Entry 8RCF (electron microscopy, 3.40 A resolution); this record covers chains A and I of the 10 polymer chains in the assembly.

Chain A:
Protein: DNA repair protein RAD51 homolog 1
Source organism: Homo sapiens
UniProt: Q06609 (RAD51_HUMAN); residue numbers follow UniProt; this construct covers 1-339
Amino-acid sequence (339 residues; row label = number of the first residue in the row):
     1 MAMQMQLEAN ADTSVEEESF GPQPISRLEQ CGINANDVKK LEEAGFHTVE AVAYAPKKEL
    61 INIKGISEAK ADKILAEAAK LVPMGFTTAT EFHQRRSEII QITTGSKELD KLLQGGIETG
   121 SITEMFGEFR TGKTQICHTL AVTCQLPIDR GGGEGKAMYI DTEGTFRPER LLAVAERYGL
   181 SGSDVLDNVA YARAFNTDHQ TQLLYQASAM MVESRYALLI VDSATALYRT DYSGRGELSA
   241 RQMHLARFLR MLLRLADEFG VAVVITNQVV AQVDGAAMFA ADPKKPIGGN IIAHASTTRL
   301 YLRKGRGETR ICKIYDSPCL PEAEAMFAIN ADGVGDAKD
Disordered / not traced: 1-20, 275-282
Metal / ion sites: Ca2+ site 1: Thr-134 (together with ATP); Ca2+ site 2: Ala-293, His-294, Ser-296, Asp-316 (together with ATP)
Small-molecule neighbours:
  - ATP (adenosine-5'-triphosphate), molecule 1: Glu-128, Phe-129, Arg-130, Thr-131, Gly-132, Lys-133, Thr-134, Gln-135, Glu-163, Arg-170, Arg-310, Ile-329, Asn-330, Ala-331
  - ATP, molecule 2: Ala-293, His-294, Ser-296, Ile-314, Tyr-315, Asp-316, Ser-317, Pro-318, Cys-319, Leu-320, Pro-321, Glu-322

Chain I:
Molecule: 23-nt DNA strand
Sequence (23 nucleotides; row label = number of the first residue in the row):
     1 TGXTGXTGXT GXTGXTGXTG XTG
Modified positions: 3DR (1',2'-dideoxyribofuranose-5'-phosphate) at position 3, 3DR (1',2'-dideoxyribofuranose-5'-phosphate) at position 6, 3DR (1',2'-dideoxyribofuranose-5'-phosphate) at position 9, 3DR (1',2'-dideoxyribofuranose-5'-phosphate) at position 12, 3DR (1',2'-dideoxyribofuranose-5'-phosphate) at position 15, 3DR (1',2'-dideoxyribofuranose-5'-phosphate) at position 18, 3DR (1',2'-dideoxyribofuranose-5'-phosphate) at position 21

Interface between chain A and chain I:
Pairs across the interface - 14 pairs, chain A then chain I:
  Leu-238(A) / 3DR_21(I)  sugar contact
  Leu-238(A) / DT22(I)  sugar contact
  Ser-239(A) / DG20(I)  base contact
  Arg-241(A) / DT22(I)  hydrogen bond to the phosphate
  Arg-241(A) / DG23(I)  salt bridge to the phosphate
  Gln-242(A) / 3DR_21(I)  phosphate contact
  Gln-242(A) / DT22(I)  hydrogen bond to the phosphate
  Met-243(A) / 3DR_21(I)  phosphate contact
  Ile-287(A) / DG23(I)  phosphate contact
  Gly-288(A) / DG23(I)  hydrogen bond to the phosphate
  Gly-289(A) / DT22(I)  phosphate contact
  Gly-289(A) / DG23(I)  phosphate contact
  Asn-290(A) / DT22(I)  hydrogen bond to the phosphate
  Ile-291(A) / DT22(I)  phosphate contact
Also at the interface, not in a pair above, chain A (11 interface residues in all): Val-270

Summary:
The interface between chain A and chain I involves 11 residues on one side and 4 on the other; the contacts
include 4 hydrogen bonds and 1 salt bridge. Among the polar pairs are Arg-241(A)/DT22(I), Gln-242(A)/DT22(I)
and Gly-288(A)/DG23(I). Chain A binds ATP.
Chain A is DNA repair protein RAD51 homolog 1 (Homo sapiens) and chain I is a 23-nt DNA strand; the structure,
RAD51 nucleoprotein filament on double-stranded abasic DNA, was determined by electron microscopy (same
publication as 8RCD).
